4X66 - chains A and M of the 23 polymer chains in the assembly; structure by X-ray diffraction, 3.45 A resolution.

== Chain A ==
Molecule: 16S rRNA
From: Thermus thermophilus HB8
Sequence (1522 nucleotides; numbered 0 to 1544 plus 19 insertion-coded residues; 42 numbers in that range are skipped by the numbering (no residue carries them; nothing is unmodelled there); the number before each row is that of its first residue; a row labelled like 190A-190L holds insertion residues (190A, then the next letters in order); numbering starts at 0):
     0 UUUGUUGGAG AGUUUGAUCC UGGCUCAGGG UGAACGCUGG CGGCGUGCCU AAGACAUGCA
    60 AGUCGUGCGG G
    73 CCGCGGGGUU UU
    88 ACUCCG
    95 UGGUC
   101 AGCGGCGGAC GGGUGAGUAA CGCGUGGGU
  129A G
   130 ACCUACCCGG AAGAGGGGGA CAACCCGGGG AAACUCGGGC UAAUCCCCCA UGUGGACCCG
   190 C
190A-190L CCCUUGGGGUGU
   191 GUCCAAAGGG CUUU
   216 GCCCGCUUCC GGAUGGGCCC GCGUCCCAUC AGCUAGUUGG UGGGGUAAUG GCCCACCAAG
   276 GCGACGACGG GUAGCCGGUC UGAGAGGAUG GCCGGCCACA GGGGCACUGA GACACGGGCC
   336 CCACUCCUAC GGGAGGCAGC AGUUAGGAAU CUUCCGCAAU GGGCGCAAGC CUGACGGAGC
   396 GACGCCGCUU GGAGGAAGAA GCCCUUCGGG GUGUAAACUC CUGAA
   442 CCCGGGACGA AACCCCCGAC GA
   474 GGGGACUGAC GGUACCGGG
   494 GUAAUAGCGC CGGCCAACUC CGUGCCAGCA GCCGCGGUAA UACGGAGGGC GCGAGCGUUA
   554 CCCGGAUUCA CUGGGCGUAA AGGGCGUGUA GGCGGCCUGG GGCGUCCCAU GUGAAAGACC
   614 ACGGCUCAAC CGUGGGGGAG CGUGGGAUAC GCUCAGGCUA GACGGUGGGA GAGGGUGGUG
   674 GAAUUCCCGG AGUAGCGGUG AAAUGCGCAG AUACCGGGAG GAACGCCGAU GGCGAAGGCA
   734 GCCACCUGGU CCACCCGUGA CGCUGAGGCG CGAAAGCGUG GGGAGCAAAC CGGAUUAGAU
   794 ACCCGGGUAG UCCACGCCCU AAACGAUGCG CGCUAGGUCU CUGGGUCU
   848 CCUGGGGGCC GAAGCUAACG CGUUAAGCGC GCCGCCUGGG GAGUACGGCC GCAAGGCUGA
   908 AACUCAAAGG AAUUGACGGG GGCCCGCACA AGCGGUGGAG CAUGUGGUUU AAUUCGAAGX
   968 AACGCGAAGA ACCUUACCAG GCCUUGACAU GCUAGG
 1003A G
  1004 AACCCGGGUG AAAGCCUGGG GUGCCCC
1030A-1030D GCGA
  1031 GGGGAGCCCU AGCACAGGUG CUGCAUGGCC GUCGUCAGCU CGUGCCGUGA GGUGUUGGGU
  1091 UAAGUCCCGC AACGAGCGCA ACCCCCGCCG UUAGUUGCCA GCGGUUCGGC CGGGCACUCU
  1151 AACGGGACUG CCCGCGAAA
  1171 GCGGGAGGAA GGAGGGGACG ACGUCUGGUC AGCAUGGCCC UUACGGCCUG GGCGACACAC
  1231 GUGCUACAAU GCCCACUACA AAGCGAUGCC ACCCGGCAAC GGGGAGCUAA UCGCAAAAAG
  1291 GUGGGCCCAG UUCGGAUUGG GGUCUGCAAC CCGACCCCAU GAAGCCGGAA UCGCUAGUAA
  1351 UCGCGGAUCA G
 1361A C
  1362 CAUGCCGCGG UGAAUACGUU CCCGGGCCUU GUACACACXG CCXGUXACGC CAUGGGAGCG
  1422 GGCUCUACCC GAAGUCGCCG GG
  1446 AGCCUACGGG
  1459 CAGGCGCCGA GGGUAGGGCC CGUGACUGGG GCGAAGUCGU AACAAGGUAG CUGUACCGGA
  1519 AGGUGCGGCU GGAUCCACUC CUUUCU
Disordered / not traced: 0-4, 1534-1538
Sequence notes: conflict C1534 (A132811 in 55771382), A1535 (C132812 in 55771382)
Modified positions: PSU (pseudouridine-5'-monophosphate) at position 516, 7MG (7N-methyl-8-hydroguanosine-5'-monophosphate) at position 527, M2G (N2-dimethylguanosine-5'-monophosphate) at position 966, 5MC (5-methylcytidine-5'-monophosphate) at position 967, 2MG (2N-methylguanosine-5'-monophosphate) at position 1207, 5MC (5-methylcytidine-5'-monophosphate) at position 1400, 4OC (4n,o2'-methylcytidine-5'-monophosphate) at position 1402, 5MC (5-methylcytidine-5'-monophosphate) at position 1404, 5MC (5-methylcytidine-5'-monophosphate) at position 1407, UR3 (3-methyluridine-5'-monophoshate) at position 1498, MA6 (6N-dimethyladenosine-5'-monophoshate) at position 1518, MA6 (6N-dimethyladenosine-5'-monophoshate) at position 1519, PSU (pseudouridine-5'-monophosphate) at position 1540, PSU (pseudouridine-5'-monophosphate) at position 1541
Bound ions: Mg2+ site 1: U5, G6 (shared with 1 residue of chain D); Mg2+ site 2: U12, G22; K+ site 1 near U14 (its only coordinating residue here); Mg2+ site 3 near G21 (its only coordinating residue here); Mg2+ site 4 near G28 (its only coordinating residue here); Mg2+ site 5 near U37 (its only coordinating residue here); Mg2+ site 6: G46, G394; Mg2+ site 7 near C48 (its only coordinating residue here); Mg2+ site 8 near A53 (its only coordinating residue here); Mg2+ site 9: G61, U62; Mg2+ site 10: G70, U98; Mg2+ site 11: U83, C1543; 97 more Mg2+ sites not listed; 14 more K+ sites not listed
Ligand contacts:
  - paromomycin (PAR), molecule 1: G31, C47, C48, A50, A51, G52, A53, G113, U114, G115, A353, C355, A356, U358, U359, A360, G361, U365, C366
  - paromomycin (PAR), molecule 2: G567, G568, C569, G570, G575, G821, C862, U863, G874, C875, C879
  - paromomycin (PAR), molecule 3: G610, A611, C613, A614, A622, C623, C624, G625, U626
  - paromomycin (PAR), molecule 4: G661, G662, A663, G664, A665, G666, G667, U740, G741, G742, U743
  - paromomycin (PAR), molecule 5: U669, G670, G671, U672, G673, G714, A715, A716, C717, C805, C806
  - paromomycin (PAR), molecule 6: 5MC_1404, G1405, U1406, 5MC_1407, A1408, C1409, G1489, C1490, G1491, A1492, A1493, G1494, U1495, C1496

== Chain M ==
Protein: 30S ribosomal protein S13
From: Thermus thermophilus (strain HB8 / ATCC 27634 / DSM 579)
UniProtKB: P80377 (RS13_THET8); numbering as in UniProt (aligned over 2-119)
Sequence (118 residues; row label = number of the first residue in the row):
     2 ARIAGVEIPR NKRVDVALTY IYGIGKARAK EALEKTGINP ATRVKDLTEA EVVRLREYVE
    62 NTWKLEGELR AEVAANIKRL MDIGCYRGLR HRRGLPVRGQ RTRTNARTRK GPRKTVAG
Bound ions: Mg2+: Thr-20, Ile-22, Ile-25 (shared with U1330(A) of chain A)

== Interface between chain A and chain M ==
Residue-residue contacts (86):
  G947(A) / Arg-108(M)  phosphate contact
  G947(A) / Thr-109(M)  phosphate contact
  C948(A) / Asn-106(M)  base contact
  C948(A) / Ala-107(M)  hydrogen bond to the phosphate
  C948(A) / Arg-108(M)  hydrogen bond to the phosphate
  C948(A) / Thr-109(M)  hydrogen bond to the phosphate
  A949(A) / Gln-101(M)  phosphate contact
  A949(A) / Asn-106(M)  base contact
  U950(A) / Arg-102(M)  salt bridge to the phosphate
  U950(A) / Thr-105(M)  hydrogen bond to the base
  U950(A) / Asn-106(M)  base contact
  G951(A) / Arg-102(M)  salt bridge to the phosphate
  G951(A) / Thr-105(M)  base contact
  U952(A) / Arg-104(M)  base contact
  U952(A) / Thr-105(M)  base contact
  G953(A) / Arg-104(M)  salt bridge to the phosphate
  G954(A) / Arg-104(M)  hydrogen bond to the base
  A1225(A) / Arg-102(M)  phosphate contact
  A1225(A) / Thr-103(M)  hydrogen bond to the phosphate
  A1225(A) / Arg-104(M)  phosphate contact
  C1226(A) / Arg-91(M)  salt bridge to the phosphate
  C1226(A) / Leu-96(M)  phosphate contact
  C1226(A) / Thr-103(M)  hydrogen bond to the phosphate
  C1226(A) / Arg-104(M)  base contact
  C1226(A) / Lys-111(M)  hydrogen bond to the sugar
  A1227(A) / Leu-96(M)  phosphate contact
  A1227(A) / Lys-111(M)  phosphate contact
  A1227(A) / Lys-115(M)  hydrogen bond to the sugar
  A1227(A) / Val-117(M)  base contact
  C1228(A) / Arg-104(M)  hydrogen bond to the base
  C1228(A) / Arg-108(M)  salt bridge to the phosphate
  C1228(A) / Lys-111(M)  salt bridge to the phosphate
  C1228(A) / Pro-113(M)  phosphate contact
  C1228(A) / Lys-115(M)  salt bridge to the phosphate
  C1228(A) / Thr-116(M)  phosphate contact
  C1228(A) / Val-117(M)  hydrogen bond to the sugar
  A1229(A) / Thr-105(M)  base contact
  A1229(A) / Arg-114(M)  salt bridge to the phosphate
  A1229(A) / Thr-116(M)  hydrogen bond to the phosphate
  C1230(A) / Thr-105(M)  base contact
  G1295(A) / Arg-14(M)  hydrogen bond to the sugar
  C1296(A) / Arg-14(M)  sugar contact
  C1297(A) / Arg-44(M)  salt bridge to the phosphate
  U1301(A) / Tyr-21(M)  phosphate contact
  U1302(A) / Lys-13(M)  salt bridge to the phosphate
  U1302(A) / Arg-14(M)  base contact
  U1302(A) / Val-17(M)  phosphate contact
  A1306(A) / Thr-109(M)  sugar contact
  U1307(A) / Gln-101(M)  hydrogen bond to the phosphate
  U1307(A) / Thr-109(M)  sugar contact
  U1307(A) / Arg-110(M)  sugar contact
  U1308(A) / His-92(M)  hydrogen bond to the phosphate
  U1308(A) / Pro-97(M)  phosphate contact
  U1308(A) / Val-98(M)  hydrogen bond to the phosphate
  U1308(A) / Arg-99(M)  phosphate contact
  U1308(A) / Gln-101(M)  hydrogen bond to the phosphate
  U1308(A) / Arg-110(M)  salt bridge to the phosphate
  G1309(A) / Asn-77(M)  hydrogen bond to the sugar
  G1309(A) / Ile-78(M)  sugar contact
  G1309(A) / Arg-88(M)  salt bridge to the phosphate
  G1309(A) / His-92(M)  salt bridge to the phosphate
  G1309(A) / Arg-99(M)  salt bridge to the phosphate
  G1310(A) / Asn-77(M)  sugar contact
  G1310(A) / Arg-80(M)  salt bridge to the phosphate
  G1310(A) / Arg-88(M)  salt bridge to the phosphate
  C1320(A) / Tyr-87(M)  sugar contact
  C1321(A) / Tyr-87(M)  sugar contact
  C1322(A) / Gly-100(M)  sugar contact
  G1323(A) / Arg-99(M)  phosphate contact
  G1323(A) / Gly-100(M)  phosphate contact
  C1328(A) / Ala-28(M)  phosphate contact
  C1328(A) / Arg-29(M)  hydrogen bond to the sugar
  A1329(A) / Tyr-23(M)  phosphate contact
  A1329(A) / Gly-24(M)  phosphate contact
  A1329(A) / Ile-25(M)  phosphate contact
  A1329(A) / Gly-26(M)  hydrogen bond to the phosphate
  A1329(A) / Lys-27(M)  phosphate contact
  A1329(A) / Ala-28(M)  phosphate contact
  A1329(A) / Arg-29(M)  hydrogen bond to the phosphate
  A1329(A) / Leu-70(M)  sugar contact
  U1330(A) / Ile-22(M)  phosphate contact
  U1330(A) / Tyr-23(M)  phosphate contact
  U1330(A) / Gly-24(M)  phosphate contact
  U1330(A) / Ile-25(M)  hydrogen bond to the phosphate
  U1330(A) / Gly-26(M)  phosphate contact
  G1331(A) / Tyr-23(M)  phosphate contact
Interface residues without a listed pair, chain A (34 interface residues in all): A946, A1332
Interface residues without a listed pair, chain M (45 interface residues in all): Thr-20, Val-74, Leu-81

== In short ==
The interface between chain A and chain M involves 34 residues on one side and 45 on the other, with 22
hydrogen bonds and 16 salt bridges. Polar contacts include U950(A)/Thr-105(M), G954(A)/Arg-104(M) and
C1228(A)/Arg-104(M). Chain A binds 6 copies of paromomycin.
Here chain A is 16S rRNA (Thermus thermophilus HB8) and chain M is 30S ribosomal protein S13 (Thermus
thermophilus (strain HB8 / ATCC 27634 / DSM 579)). Entry 4X66 (Crystal Structure of 30S ribosomal subunit from
Thermus thermophilus) was determined by X-ray diffraction together with 4X62, 4X64 and 4X65 from the same
study.
